6TSI - chains A and B; structure by X-ray diffraction, 2.38 A resolution.

# Chain A (and B)
Molecule: Nitrite reductase
From: Pseudomonas aeruginosa PAO1
Notes: EC 1.7.2.1, 1.7.99.1; chain B of this document is another copy of the same molecule, construct and numbering; everything in this record applies to it too
UniProtKB: P24474 (NIRS_PSEAE); residues 1-543 here correspond to UniProt positions 26-568 (UniProt number = residue number + 25)
Chain sequence (543 residues; numbered 1 to 543; the number before each row is that of its first residue):
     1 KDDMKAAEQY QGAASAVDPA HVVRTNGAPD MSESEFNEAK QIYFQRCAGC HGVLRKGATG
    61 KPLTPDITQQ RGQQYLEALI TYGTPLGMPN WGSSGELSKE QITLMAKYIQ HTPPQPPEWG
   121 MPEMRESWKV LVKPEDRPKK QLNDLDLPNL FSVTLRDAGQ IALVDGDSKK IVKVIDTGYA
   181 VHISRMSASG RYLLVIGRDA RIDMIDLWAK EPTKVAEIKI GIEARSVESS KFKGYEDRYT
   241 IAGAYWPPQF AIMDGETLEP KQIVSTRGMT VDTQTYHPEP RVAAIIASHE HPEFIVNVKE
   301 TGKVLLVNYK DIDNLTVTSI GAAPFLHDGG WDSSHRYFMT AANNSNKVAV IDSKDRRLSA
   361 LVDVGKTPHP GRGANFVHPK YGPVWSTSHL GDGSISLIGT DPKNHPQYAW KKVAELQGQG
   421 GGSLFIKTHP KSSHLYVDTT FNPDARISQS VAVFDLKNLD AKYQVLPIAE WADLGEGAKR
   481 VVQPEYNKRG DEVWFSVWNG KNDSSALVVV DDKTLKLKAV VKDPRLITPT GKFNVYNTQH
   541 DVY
Unresolved in the structure: 1-3
Covalent attachments: heme c (HEC) linked to C47, C50
Ion coordination: heme c Fe: H51, M88; heme d Fe near H182 (its only coordinating residue here)
Residues lining bound ligands:
  - heme d (DHE), molecule 1: Y10, Q11, A13
  - heme d (DHE), molecule 2: R156, V181, H182, I183, R185, R198, R225, S226, V227, Y245, A283, A284, I285, H327, D328, R372, L424, F425, K427, F441, V482, Q483, W498, T530, G531, F533
  - heme c (HEC), molecule 1: E8, Q11, G12
  - heme c (HEC), molecule 2: I42, R46, H51, A58, T59, G60, K61, L63, I67, R71, Y75, L76, L79, I80, T84, L86, G87, M88, P89, W91, L97, M105, I109
Swiss-Prot annotation at these positions:
  - region: K1 to P29 (N-terminal tail)
  - binding site (heme c): C47, C50, H51, R71, T84, M88
  - binding site (heme d1): H182, R225, S226, Y245, R372, Q483
What the authors report for this chain:
  - binding site for heme d: R156, R198, R372, W498
  - heme d coordination: H182
  - catalytic residues: H327, H369 (citing earlier work)

# Chain A / chain B interface
Pairs across the interface - 128 pairs, chain A then chain B:
  K5(A) - P89(B)
  A6(A) - L390(B)
  A6(A) - G422(B)
  A6(A) - F441(B)
  E8(A) - G87(B)
  E8(A) - M88(B)
  E8(A) - P89(B)
  Q9(A) - F441(B)
  Y10(A) - H327(B)  hydrogen bond
  Y10(A) - H369(B)  hydrogen bond
  Y10(A) - L390(B)  hydrophobic
  Y10(A) - L424(B)  hydrophobic
  Y10(A) - F441(B)  hydrophobic
  Q11(A) - G49(B)
  Q11(A) - C50(B)
  Q11(A) - N344(B)
  A14(A) - F44(B)
  A14(A) - Q45(B)
  A14(A) - R198(B)  hydrogen bond (backbone-side chain)
  S15(A) - F44(B)  hydrogen bond (backbone-backbone)
  S15(A) - A48(B)
  S15(A) - R198(B)
  S15(A) - E223(B)  hydrogen bond
  A16(A) - R198(B)
  A16(A) - E223(B)  hydrogen bond (backbone-side chain)
  V17(A) - F44(B)  hydrophobic
  V17(A) - E223(B)
  P19(A) - K40(B)  hydrogen bond (backbone-side chain)
  P19(A) - Q41(B)
  H21(A) - P117(B)
  V22(A) - K40(B)  hydrogen bond (backbone-side chain)
  V22(A) - F44(B)  hydrophobic
  V22(A) - P114(B)
  V22(A) - Q115(B)
  V22(A) - P116(B)
  V23(A) - P114(B)
  V23(A) - Q115(B)
  R24(A) - M31(B)  hydrogen bond (side chain-backbone)
  R24(A) - S32(B)
  R24(A) - F36(B)
  R24(A) - H111(B)
  M31(A) - R24(B)
  S32(A) - R24(B)
  E33(A) - R24(B)  salt bridge
  F36(A) - R24(B)
  K40(A) - P19(B)  hydrogen bond (side chain-backbone)
  K40(A) - V22(B)  hydrogen bond (side chain-backbone)
  Q41(A) - P19(B)
  F44(A) - A14(B)
  F44(A) - S15(B)  hydrogen bond (backbone-backbone)
  F44(A) - V17(B)  hydrophobic
  F44(A) - V22(B)  hydrophobic
  Q45(A) - A14(B)
  A48(A) - S15(B)
  G49(A) - Q11(B)
  C50(A) - Q11(B)
  G87(A) - E8(B)
  M88(A) - E8(B)
  P89(A) - E8(B)
  H111(A) - R24(B)
  P114(A) - V22(B)
  P114(A) - V23(B)
  Q115(A) - V22(B)
  Q115(A) - V23(B)
  P116(A) - V22(B)
  P117(A) - H21(B)
  E118(A) - Y276(B)
  G120(A) - Q274(B)
  M121(A) - T273(B)
  M121(A) - Q274(B)  hydrogen bond (backbone-backbone)
  P122(A) - T273(B)
  P122(A) - T275(B)
  R198(A) - A13(B)
  R198(A) - A14(B)  hydrogen bond (side chain-backbone)
  R198(A) - A16(B)
  E223(A) - S15(B)  hydrogen bond
  E223(A) - A16(B)  hydrogen bond (side chain-backbone)
  E223(A) - V17(B)
  Q249(A) - M269(B)
  K261(A) - Q274(B)  hydrogen bond (backbone-side chain)
  I263(A) - M269(B)
  S265(A) - G268(B)
  S265(A) - M269(B)
  R267(A) - Y276(B)
  G268(A) - S265(B)
  M269(A) - Q249(B)
  M269(A) - I263(B)
  M269(A) - S265(B)
  T273(A) - M121(B)
  T273(A) - P122(B)
  Q274(A) - G120(B)
  Q274(A) - M121(B)  hydrogen bond (backbone-backbone)
  Q274(A) - K261(B)
  T275(A) - P122(B)
  Y276(A) - E118(B)
  Y276(A) - R267(B)
  Y276(A) - Y276(B)
  N314(A) - S319(B)
  N314(A) - I320(B)
  N314(A) - R356(B)
  N314(A) - R357(B)
  L315(A) - V317(B)
  L315(A) - T318(B)
  L315(A) - S319(B)  hydrogen bond (backbone-backbone)
  T316(A) - T316(B)
  T316(A) - V317(B)
  T316(A) - T318(B)  hydrogen bond
  V317(A) - L315(B)
  V317(A) - T316(B)
  V317(A) - V317(B)  hydrogen bond (backbone-backbone)
  T318(A) - N314(B)
  T318(A) - L315(B)
  T318(A) - T316(B)  hydrogen bond
  S319(A) - N314(B)
  S319(A) - L315(B)  hydrogen bond (backbone-backbone)
  I320(A) - N314(B)
  H327(A) - Y10(B)  hydrogen bond
  N344(A) - Q11(B)
  R356(A) - N314(B)  hydrogen bond (backbone-side chain)
  R357(A) - N314(B)
  H369(A) - Y10(B)  hydrogen bond
  L390(A) - A6(B)
  L390(A) - Y10(B)  hydrophobic
  G422(A) - A6(B)
  L424(A) - Y10(B)  hydrophobic
  F441(A) - A6(B)
  F441(A) - Q9(B)
  F441(A) - Y10(B)  hydrophobic
Interface residues without a listed pair, chain A (79 interface residues in all): A7, G12, A13, R46, V53, D199, I222, Q262, V264, D313, G321, T367
Interface residues without a listed pair, chain B (76 interface residues in all): A7, G12, E33, R46, V53, D199, I222, Q262, D313, G321

# In short
79 residues of chain A and 76 residues of chain B are in contact; the contacts include 26 hydrogen bonds and 1
salt bridge. Polar pairs include E33(A)-R24(B), Y10(A)-H327(B) and Y10(A)-H369(B). From the paper: catalytic
residues H327(A) and H369(A); a binding site for heme d at R156(A), R198(A) and R372(A) among others.
Both chains are Nitrite reductase (Pseudomonas aeruginosa PAO1). Entry 6TSI (cd1 nitrite reductase NirS with
bound dihydro-heme d1) was determined by X-ray diffraction.
